4KDN - chains C and F of the 6 polymer chains in the assembly; structure by X-ray diffraction, 2.48 A resolution.

Chain C:
Molecule: Hemagglutinin
Organism: Influenza A virus
UniProtKB: Q6DQ33 (Q6DQ33_9INFA); residues 5-325 here correspond to UniProt positions 17-337 (UniProt number = residue number + 12)
Chain sequence (322 residues; each row starts with the number of its first residue):
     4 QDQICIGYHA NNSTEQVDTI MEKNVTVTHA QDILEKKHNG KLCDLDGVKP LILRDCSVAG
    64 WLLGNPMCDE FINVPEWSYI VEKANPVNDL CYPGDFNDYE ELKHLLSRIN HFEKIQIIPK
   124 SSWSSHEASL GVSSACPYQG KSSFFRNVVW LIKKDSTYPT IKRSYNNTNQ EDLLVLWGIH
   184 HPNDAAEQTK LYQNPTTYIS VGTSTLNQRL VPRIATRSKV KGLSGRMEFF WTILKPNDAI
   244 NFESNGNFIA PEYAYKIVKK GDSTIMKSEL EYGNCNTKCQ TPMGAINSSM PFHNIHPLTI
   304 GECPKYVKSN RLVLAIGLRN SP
Construct notes: expression tag (4); engineered mutation Asp-158 (Asn170 in Q6DQ33), Lys-224 (Asn236 in Q6DQ33), Leu-226 (Gln238 in Q6DQ33), Ile-319 (Thr331 in Q6DQ33)
Cystine bridges: Cys-46/Cys-278, Cys-59/Cys-71, Cys-94/Cys-139, Cys-282/Cys-306
Glycans and other covalent adducts: N-acetylglucosamine (NAG) linked to Asn-27, Asn-169
Residues lining bound ligands: N-acetyl-alpha-neuraminic acid (SIA): Tyr-95, Leu-133, Gly-134, Val-135, Ser-136, Ser-137, Ser-145, Trp-153, Ile-155, Glu-190, Lys-193, Leu-194, Leu-226

Chain F:
Molecule: Hemagglutinin
Organism: Influenza A virus
UniProtKB: Q6DQ33 (Q6DQ33_9INFA); residues 335-509 here correspond to UniProt positions 347-521 (UniProt number = residue number + 12)
Chain sequence (175 residues; numbered 335 to 509; the number before each row is that of its first residue):
   335 GLFGAIAGFI EGGWQGMVDG WYGYHHSNEQ GSGYAADKES TQKAIDGVTN KVNSIIDKMN
   395 TQFEAVGREF NNLERRIENL NKKMEDGFLD VWTYNAELLV LMENERTLDF HDSNVKNLYD
   455 KVRLQLRDNA KELGNGCFEF YHKCDNECME SVRNGTYDYP QYSEEARLKR EEISG
Cystine bridges: Cys-478/Cys-482

How chain C and chain F interact:
Pairs across the interface - 12 pairs, chain C then chain F:
  Glu-103(C) with Arg-410(F)
  Glu-104(C) with Asn-406(F); Leu-407(F); Glu-408(F), hydrogen bond (side chain-backbone); Arg-409(F), hydrogen bond (side chain-backbone); Arg-410(F), salt bridge
  His-107(C) with Arg-409(F); Arg-410(F)
  Trp-234(C) with Leu-407(F), hydrophobic
  Lys-262(C) with Arg-409(F)
  Asp-265(C) with Arg-409(F)
  Lys-308(C) with Asp-424(F), salt bridge
Also at the interface, not in a pair above, chain C (10 interface residues in all): Asp-101, Leu-108, Phe-295
Also at the interface, not in a pair above, chain F (8 interface residues in all): Asn-413, Tyr-428

In short:
The interface between chain C and chain F involves 10 residues on one side and 8 on the other, with 2 hydrogen
bonds and 2 salt bridges. Polar contacts include Glu-104(C)/Arg-410(F), Lys-308(C)/Asp-424(F) and
Glu-104(C)/Glu-408(F). Ligands of chain C: N-acetyl-alpha-neuraminic acid.
Chain C is Hemagglutinin and chain F is Hemagglutinin, both from Influenza A virus; the structure, Crystal
structure of the hemagglutinin of ferret-transmissible H5N1 virus in complex with avian receptor analog LSTa,
was determined by X-ray diffraction, deposited together with 4KDM, 4KDO and 4KDQ.
